Entry 3VXS (X-ray diffraction, 1.80 A resolution); this record covers chains A and C of the 5 polymer chains in the assembly.

== Chain A ==
Protein: HLA class I histocompatibility antigen, A-24 alpha chain
Organism: Homo sapiens
Reference sequence: P05534 (1A24_HUMAN); residues 1-274 here correspond to UniProt positions 25-298 (UniProt number = residue number + 24)
Amino-acid sequence (275 residues; each row starts with the number of its first residue; numbering starts at 0):
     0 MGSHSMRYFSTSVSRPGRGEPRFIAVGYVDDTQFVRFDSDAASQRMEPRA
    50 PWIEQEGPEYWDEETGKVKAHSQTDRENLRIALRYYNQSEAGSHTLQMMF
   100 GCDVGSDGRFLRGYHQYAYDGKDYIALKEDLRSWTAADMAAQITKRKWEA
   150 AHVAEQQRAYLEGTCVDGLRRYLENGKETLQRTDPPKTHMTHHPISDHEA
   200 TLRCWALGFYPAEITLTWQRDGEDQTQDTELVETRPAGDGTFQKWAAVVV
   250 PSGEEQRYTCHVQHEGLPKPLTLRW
Not modelled in the structure: 0
Disulfide bonds: Cys101-Cys164, Cys203-Cys259
Differences from the reference sequence: expression tag (0)

== Chain C ==
Protein: 10-mer peptide from Protein Nef
Reference sequence: Q9WPU2 (Q9WPU2_9HIV1); residues 1-10 here correspond to UniProt positions 133-142 (UniProt number = residue number + 132)
Amino-acid sequence (10 residues; numbered 1 to 10; the number before each row is that of its first residue):
     1 RYPLTLGWCF

== How chain A and chain C interact ==
Pairs across the interface - 49 pairs, chain A then chain C:
  Met5(A) - Arg1(C)
  Tyr7(A) - Arg1(C)  hydrogen bond (side chain-backbone)
  Tyr7(A) - Tyr2(C)  hydrophobic
  Ala24(A) - Tyr2(C)
  Met45(A) - Tyr2(C)  hydrophobic
  Glu63(A) - Arg1(C)
  Glu63(A) - Tyr2(C)  hydrogen bond (side chain-backbone)
  Lys66(A) - Arg1(C)
  Lys66(A) - Tyr2(C)  hydrogen bond (side chain-backbone)
  Lys66(A) - Pro3(C)
  Lys66(A) - Leu4(C)
  Val67(A) - Tyr2(C)
  His70(A) - Tyr2(C)  hydrogen bond
  His70(A) - Thr5(C)
  His70(A) - Trp8(C)
  Thr73(A) - Thr5(C)  hydrogen bond
  Thr73(A) - Trp8(C)
  Asn77(A) - Trp8(C)  hydrogen bond (side chain-backbone)
  Asn77(A) - Cys9(C)
  Asn77(A) - Phe10(C)  hydrogen bond (side chain-backbone)
  Ile80(A) - Cys9(C)  hydrophobic
  Ile80(A) - Phe10(C)
  Tyr84(A) - Phe10(C)  hydrogen bond (side chain-backbone)
  Leu95(A) - Phe10(C)  hydrophobic
  Met97(A) - Trp8(C)  hydrophobic
  Phe99(A) - Tyr2(C)
  Phe99(A) - Pro3(C)
  Phe99(A) - Trp8(C)  hydrophobic
  His114(A) - Trp8(C)
  Tyr116(A) - Trp8(C)
  Tyr116(A) - Phe10(C)  hydrophobic
  Tyr123(A) - Phe10(C)  hydrophobic
  Thr143(A) - Phe10(C)  hydrogen bond (side chain-backbone)
  Lys146(A) - Cys9(C)  hydrogen bond
  Lys146(A) - Phe10(C)  hydrogen bond (side chain-backbone)
  Trp147(A) - Gly7(C)
  Trp147(A) - Trp8(C)
  Trp147(A) - Cys9(C)  hydrogen bond (side chain-backbone)
  Trp147(A) - Phe10(C)  hydrophobic
  Val152(A) - Gly7(C)
  Gln156(A) - Leu6(C)  hydrogen bond (side chain-backbone)
  Gln156(A) - Trp8(C)  hydrogen bond
  Tyr159(A) - Arg1(C)  hydrogen bond (side chain-backbone)
  Tyr159(A) - Pro3(C)
  Thr163(A) - Arg1(C)
  Asp166(A) - Arg1(C)
  Gly167(A) - Arg1(C)
  Arg170(A) - Arg1(C)
  Tyr171(A) - Arg1(C)  hydrogen bond (side chain-backbone)
Other interface residues (no listed pair), chain A (32 interface residues in all): Ser9, Phe22, Ala69

== Summary ==
Chain A and chain C form an interface of 32 and 10 residues respectively; the contacts include 16 hydrogen
bonds. Polar contacts include Tyr7(A)-Arg1(C), Glu63(A)-Tyr2(C) and Lys66(A)-Tyr2(C).
Chain A is HLA class I histocompatibility antigen, A-24 alpha chain (Homo sapiens) and chain C is a 10-mer
peptide from Protein Nef; the structure, The complex between H27-14 TCR and HLA-A24 bound to HIV-1
Nef134-10(6L) peptide, was determined by X-ray diffraction, deposited together with 3VXM, 3VXN, 3VXO, 3VXP,
3VXQ, 3VXR and 3 further entries.
